5MTV - chain A; structure by X-ray diffraction, 2.79 A resolution.

[Chain A]
Protein: EH domain-containing protein 4
From: Mus musculus
UniProtKB: Q9EQP2 (EHD4_MOUSE); numbering as in UniProt (aligned over 22-541)
Sequence (523 residues; numbered 19 to 541; the number before each row is that of its first residue):
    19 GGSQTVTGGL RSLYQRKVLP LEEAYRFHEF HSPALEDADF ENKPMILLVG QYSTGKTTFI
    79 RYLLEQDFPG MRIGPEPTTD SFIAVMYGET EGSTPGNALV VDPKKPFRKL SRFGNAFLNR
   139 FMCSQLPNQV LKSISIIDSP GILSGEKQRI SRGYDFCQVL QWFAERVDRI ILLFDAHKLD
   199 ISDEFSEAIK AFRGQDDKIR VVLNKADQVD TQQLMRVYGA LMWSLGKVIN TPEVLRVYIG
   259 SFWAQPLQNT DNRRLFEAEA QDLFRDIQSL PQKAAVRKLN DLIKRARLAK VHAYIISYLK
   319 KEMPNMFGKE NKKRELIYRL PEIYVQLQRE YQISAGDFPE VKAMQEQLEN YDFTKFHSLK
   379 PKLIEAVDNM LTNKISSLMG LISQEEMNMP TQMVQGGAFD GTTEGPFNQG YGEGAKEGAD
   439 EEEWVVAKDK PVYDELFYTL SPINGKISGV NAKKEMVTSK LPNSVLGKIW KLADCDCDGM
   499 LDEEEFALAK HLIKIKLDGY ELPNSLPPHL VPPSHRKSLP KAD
Unresolved in the structure: 162-167, 404-541
Differences from the reference sequence: expression tag (19-21)
Metal / ion sites: Mg2+: Thr75, Asp156 (together with ATP-gamma-S)
Residues lining bound ligands: ATP-gamma-S (AGS; phosphothiophosphoric acid-adenylate ester): Gln69, Tyr70, Ser71, Thr72, Gly73, Lys74, Thr75, Thr76, Met89, Arg90, Ile91, Gly92, Pro93, Asp98, Asp156, Ser157, Gly159, Asn222, Lys223, Gln226, Ser259, Phe260, Trp261
From the paper describing this entry:
  - self-association interface (contacts with another copy of this molecule): Arg234, Tyr236, Trp241
  - conformationally variable residues (domain motion, side-chain flip): Thr97, Pro289, Glu403
  - catalytic residues: Thr97 (proposed by the authors, not directly observed)
  - contacts within the chain: Thr96-Arg138 (backbone contact)
  - mutagenesis - F125A, K302A/R305A: unchanged binding to liposomes
  - mutagenesis - F125A, K302A/R305A: increased catalytic activity
  - mutagenesis - K302A/R305A: decreased catalytic activity on liposomes
  - mutagenesis - A116L, N133D: unchanged localization
  - mutagenesis - F125A: decreased localization

[Summary]
Chain A binds ATP-gamma-S. The Mg2+ site is built by Thr75 and Asp156. The paper reports the catalytic residue
Thr97; F125A and K302A/R305A increase catalytic activity; 4 substitutions were tested in all.
Chain A is EH domain-containing protein 4 (Mus musculus); the structure, Active structure of EHD4 complexed
with ATP-gamma-S, was determined by X-ray diffraction.
